8JAN - chains a and k of the 30 polymer chains in the assembly; structure by electron microscopy, 3.30 A resolution.

[Chain a (and k)]
Protein: BplB
Organism: Escherichia phage P1
Notes: chain k of this document is another copy of the same molecule, construct and numbering; everything in this record applies to it too
Reference sequence: Q71TM5 (Q71TM5_BPP1); residues 1-169 here = UniProt positions 1-169
Sequence (169 residues; each row starts with the number of its first residue):
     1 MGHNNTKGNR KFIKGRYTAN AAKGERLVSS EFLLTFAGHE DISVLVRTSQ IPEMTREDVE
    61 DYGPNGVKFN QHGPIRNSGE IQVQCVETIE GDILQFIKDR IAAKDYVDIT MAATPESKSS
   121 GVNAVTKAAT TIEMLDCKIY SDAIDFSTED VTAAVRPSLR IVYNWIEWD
Not modelled in the structure: 1, 169 (chain k: 1-10)

[Chain a / chain k interface]
Contacting residue pairs (6):
  Gly2(a) with Asp136(k), hydrogen bond (backbone-side chain)
  His3(a) with Tyr106(k)
  Thr6(a) with Lys104(k); Tyr106(k)
  Gly8(a) with Ala102(k); Lys104(k)
Other interface residues (no listed pair), chain a (7 interface residues in all): Lys7, Asn9, Arg10
Other interface residues (no listed pair), chain k (5 interface residues in all): Ala103

[In short]
Chain a and chain k form an interface of 7 and 5 residues respectively, with 1 hydrogen bond. The
hydrogen-bonded pair is Gly2(a)-Asp136(k).
Both chains are BplB (Escherichia phage P1). Entry 8JAN (In situ structures of the ultra-long extended tail of
Myoviridae phage P1) was determined by electron microscopy (same publication as 8JAJ).
